PDB entry 6H06 | X-ray diffraction, 2.63 A resolution | chains L and I of the 3 polymer chains in the assembly

Chain L:
Protein: Human fab antibody fragment of hcbtau-22.1
Organism: Homo sapiens
Notes: fragment: fab antibody fragment; antibody fragment or engineered binder
Chain sequence (219 residues; row label = number of the first residue in the row):
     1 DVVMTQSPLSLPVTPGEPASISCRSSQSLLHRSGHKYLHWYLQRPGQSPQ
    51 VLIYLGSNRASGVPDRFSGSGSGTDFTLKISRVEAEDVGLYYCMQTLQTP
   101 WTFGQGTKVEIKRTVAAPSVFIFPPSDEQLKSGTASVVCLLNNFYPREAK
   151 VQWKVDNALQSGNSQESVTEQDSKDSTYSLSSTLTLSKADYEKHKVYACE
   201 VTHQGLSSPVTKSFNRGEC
Disordered / not traced: 219
Disulfides: Cys23-Cys93, Cys139-Cys199

Chain I:
Protein: Microtubule-associated protein tau
Reference sequence: P10636 (TAU_HUMAN), isoform P10636-9; residues 404-429 here correspond to UniProt positions 739-764 (UniProt number = residue number + 335)
Chain sequence (26 residues; each row starts with the number of its first residue):
   404 SPRHLSNVSSTGSIDMVDSPQLATLA
Disordered / not traced: 404-417, 428-429
Modified / non-standard residues: Thr414 (phosphothreonine; TPO); Ser422 (phosphoserine; SEP)
From the paper describing this entry:
  - post-translational modification sites: Ser422

How chain L and chain I interact:
Pairs across the interface (9; chain L residue first):
  His31(L) with Pro423(I); Gln424(I), hydrogen bond
  Tyr37(L) with Pro423(I)
  Thr96(L) with Pro423(I)
  Leu97(L) with Asp421(I); Pro423(I)
  Gln98(L) with Asp421(I)
  Thr99(L) with Asp421(I), hydrogen bond
  Trp101(L) with Ser422(I)
Other interface residues (no listed pair), chain I (5 interface residues in all): Thr427

Overview:
7 residues of chain L and 5 residues of chain I are in contact; the contacts include 2 hydrogen bonds. Among
the polar pairs are His31(L)-Gln424(I) and Thr99(L)-Asp421(I). The paper reports a modification site at
Ser422(I).
Here chain L is Human fab antibody fragment of hcbtau-22.1 (Homo sapiens) and chain I is
Microtubule-associated protein tau. Entry 6H06 (Fab cbtau-22.1 in complex with tau peptide V1088-5) was
determined by X-ray diffraction together with 6H0E from the same study.
